Entry 6N0G (electron microscopy, 3.60 A resolution); this record covers chains HE and IB of the 57 polymer chains in the assembly.

# Chain HE (and IB)
Molecule: Microcompartments protein
Source organism: Haliangium ochraceum (strain DSM 14365 / JCM 11303 / SMP-2)
Notes: chain IB of this document is another copy of the same molecule, construct and numbering; everything in this record applies to it too
UniProt: D0LID5 (D0LID5_HALO1); residue numbers follow UniProt; this construct covers 1-99
Sequence (99 residues; row label = number of the first residue in the row):
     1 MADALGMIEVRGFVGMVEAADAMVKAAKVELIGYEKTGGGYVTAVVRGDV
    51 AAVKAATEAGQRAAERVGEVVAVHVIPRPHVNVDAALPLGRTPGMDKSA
Disordered / not traced: 1, 94-99
Swiss-Prot annotation at these positions:
  - mutagenesis: Lys28 (K28A: Forms larger hexamer patches, increases hexamer stacking), Arg78 (R78A: Forms smaller hexamer patches)

# How chain HE and chain IB interact
Residue-residue contacts - 8 pairs, chain HE then chain IB:
  Ala26(HE) - Pro77(IB)
  Ala27(HE) - Arg78(IB)
  Lys28(HE) - Arg78(IB)
  Ala51(HE) - Val50(IB)  hydrophobic
  Ala51(HE) - Ala51(IB)  hydrophobic
  Lys54(HE) - Lys54(IB)
  Ala55(HE) - Pro77(IB)  hydrophobic
  Glu58(HE) - Lys54(IB)
Also at the interface, not in a pair above, chain HE (8 interface residues in all): Ala52

# In short
8 residues of chain HE and 5 residues of chain IB are in contact. UniProt lists 2 mutagenesis sites on chain
HE.
Chain HE and chain IB are both Microcompartments protein (Haliangium ochraceum (strain DSM 14365 / JCM 11303 /
SMP-2)); the structure, Cryo-EM structure of the HO BMC shell: subregion classified for BMC-T: TS-TDTDTD, was
determined by electron microscopy, deposited together with 6MZU, 6MZV, 6MZX, 6MZY, 6N06, 6N07, 6N09 and 6N0F.
